Entry 6SKU (X-ray diffraction, 3.20 A resolution); this record covers chains A and B.

[Chain A]
Protein: Phosphocholine transferase AnkX
Source organism: Legionella pneumophila subsp. pneumophila (strain Philadelphia 1 / ATCC 33152 / DSM 7513)
Notes: EC 2.7.1.-
UniProt: Q5ZXN6 (ANKX_LEGPH); numbering as in UniProt (aligned over 1-800)
Sequence (803 residues; row label = number of the first residue in the row; numbers below 1 keep their minus sign (Gly-2 is residue -2)):
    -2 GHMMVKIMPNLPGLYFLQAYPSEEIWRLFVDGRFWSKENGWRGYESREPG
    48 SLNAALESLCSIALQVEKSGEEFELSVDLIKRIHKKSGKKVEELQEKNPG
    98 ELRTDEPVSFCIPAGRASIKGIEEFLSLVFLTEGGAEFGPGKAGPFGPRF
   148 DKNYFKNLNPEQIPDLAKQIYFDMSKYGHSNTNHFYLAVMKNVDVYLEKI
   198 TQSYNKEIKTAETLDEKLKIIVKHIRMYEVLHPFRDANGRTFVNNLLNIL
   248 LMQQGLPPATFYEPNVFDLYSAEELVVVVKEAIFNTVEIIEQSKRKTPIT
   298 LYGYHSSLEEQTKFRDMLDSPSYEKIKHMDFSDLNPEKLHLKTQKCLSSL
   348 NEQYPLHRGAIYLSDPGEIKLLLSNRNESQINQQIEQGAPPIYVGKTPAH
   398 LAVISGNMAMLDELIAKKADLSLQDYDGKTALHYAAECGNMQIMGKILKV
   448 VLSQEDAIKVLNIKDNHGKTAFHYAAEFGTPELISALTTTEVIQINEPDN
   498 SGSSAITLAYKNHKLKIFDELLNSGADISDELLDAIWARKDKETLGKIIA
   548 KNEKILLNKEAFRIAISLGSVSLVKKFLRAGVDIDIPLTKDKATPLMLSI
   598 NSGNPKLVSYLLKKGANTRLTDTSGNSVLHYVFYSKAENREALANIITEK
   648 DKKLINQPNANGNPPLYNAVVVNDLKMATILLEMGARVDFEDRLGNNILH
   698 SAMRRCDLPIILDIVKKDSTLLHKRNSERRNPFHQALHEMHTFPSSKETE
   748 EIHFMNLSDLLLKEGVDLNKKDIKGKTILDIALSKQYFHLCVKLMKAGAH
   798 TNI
Unresolved in the structure: -2 to 7, 86-93
Differences from the reference sequence: expression tag (-2 to 0); engineered mutation Ser48 (Cys in Q5ZXN6), Ser84 (Cys in Q5ZXN6), Cys108 (Gly in Q5ZXN6), Ser172 (Cys in Q5ZXN6)
Curated features (UniProtKB/Swiss-Prot):
  - mutagenesis: His229 (H229A: Abolishes phosphocholine transferase activity)
What the authors report for this chain:
  - mutagenesis - F143A, F143E, F143G, F143R, F143W, R560A, N598A, Y631A, R637A, F740A: decreased catalytic activity with Ras-related protein Rab-1B (chain B)

[Chain B]
Protein: Ras-related protein Rab-1B
Source organism: Homo sapiens
UniProt: Q9H0U4 (RAB1B_HUMAN); residues 2-173 here correspond to UniProt positions 3-174 (UniProt number = residue number + 1)
Sequence (175 residues; row label = number of the first residue in the row; numbers below 1 keep their minus sign (Gly-1 is residue -1)):
    -1 GPMPEYDYLFKLLLIGDSGVGKSCLLLRFADDTYTESYISTIGVDFKIRT
    49 IELDGKTIKLQIWDTAGQERFRTITSSYYRGAHGIIVVYDVTDQESYANV
    99 KQWLQEIDRYASENVNKLLVGNKSDLTTKKVVDNTTAKEFADSLGIPFLE
   149 TSAKNATNVEQAFMTMAAEIKKRMG
Unresolved in the structure: -1 to 1, 67-73, 173
Differences from the reference sequence: expression tag (-1 to 1)
Bound ions: Mg2+: Ser21, Asp62 (together with GDP)
Small-molecule neighbours: GDP (guanosine-5'-diphosphate): Asp15, Ser16, Gly17, Val18, Gly19, Lys20, Ser21, Cys22, Tyr32, Glu34, Ser35, Tyr36, Asn120, Lys121, Asp123, Leu124, Ser150, Ala151, Lys152
Curated features (UniProtKB/Swiss-Prot):
  - region: Thr63 to Gly82 (Switch 2 region)
  - motif: Asp29 to Phe44 (Switch 1), Ala64 to Gly79 (Switch 2)
  - binding site (GTP): Ser16, Gly17, Val18, Gly19, Lys20, Ser21, Cys22, Tyr32, Thr33, Glu34, Ser35, Ser38, Thr39, Gly65, Asn120, Lys121, Asp123, Ser150, Ala151, Lys152
  - binding site (Mg(2+)): Ser21, Thr39, Asp62
  - modified residue: Ser75 (Microbial infection: O-(2-cholinephosphoryl)serine), Tyr76 (Microbial infection: O-AMP-tyrosine)
What the authors report for this chain:
  - mutagenesis - Y77A: increased catalytic activity with Phosphocholine transferase AnkX (chain A)
  - conformationally variable residues (order/disorder transition, side-chain flip): Asp29 to Val42, Glu67 to Thr73, Tyr77
  - post-translational modification sites: Ser75
  - mutagenesis - T73A, Y76A, Y108A: decreased catalytic activity with Phosphocholine transferase AnkX (chain A)

[Chain A / chain B interface]
Pairs across the interface (57):
  Pro104(A) - Tyr108(B)  hydrophobic
  Pro142(A) - Tyr77(B)
  Phe143(A) - Leu11(B)  hydrophobic
  Phe143(A) - Tyr77(B)
  Phe143(A) - Ile83(B)  hydrophobic
  Phe143(A) - Glu104(B)
  Phe143(A) - Tyr108(B)  hydrophobic
  Gly144(A) - Tyr108(B)
  Pro145(A) - Tyr108(B)  hydrogen bond (backbone-side chain)
  Arg146(A) - Gln100(B)
  Arg146(A) - Trp101(B)
  Arg146(A) - Glu104(B)  salt bridge
  Trp534(A) - Ser35(B)
  Ala535(A) - Ile37(B)
  Arg560(A) - Glu34(B)
  Arg560(A) - Ser35(B)  hydrogen bond
  Thr586(A) - Glu34(B)  hydrogen bond
  Lys587(A) - Glu34(B)  hydrogen bond (backbone-side chain)
  Lys587(A) - Lys127(B)
  Asp588(A) - Glu34(B)  hydrogen bond (backbone-side chain)
  Asp588(A) - Lys152(B)  salt bridge
  Ala590(A) - Glu34(B)
  Asn598(A) - Tyr32(B)  hydrogen bond (side chain-backbone)
  Asn598(A) - Thr33(B)
  Asp619(A) - Lys152(B)  salt bridge
  Asn623(A) - Lys152(B)
  Phe630(A) - Arg26(B)  hydrogen bond (backbone-side chain)
  Tyr631(A) - Arg26(B)
  Tyr631(A) - Thr31(B)
  Tyr631(A) - Tyr32(B)  hydrogen bond (backbone-backbone)
  Tyr631(A) - Lys152(B)
  Ser632(A) - Asp30(B)
  Lys633(A) - Asp29(B)
  Lys633(A) - Asp30(B)
  Lys633(A) - Thr31(B)
  Ala634(A) - Asp30(B)
  Arg637(A) - Asp30(B)  salt bridge
  Asn658(A) - Asp123(B)
  Asn658(A) - Thr125(B)  hydrogen bond
  Tyr664(A) - Asn153(B)
  Tyr664(A) - Thr155(B)  hydrogen bond
  Val668(A) - Asn153(B)
  Val668(A) - Ala154(B)
  Val668(A) - Thr155(B)
  Val669(A) - Arg26(B)
  Val669(A) - Asn153(B)
  Val669(A) - Ala154(B)  hydrophobic
  Arg701(A) - Asn156(B)  hydrogen bond
  Arg701(A) - Gln159(B)  hydrogen bond
  Arg702(A) - Thr155(B)
  Arg702(A) - Asn156(B)  hydrogen bond
  Leu734(A) - Gln159(B)
  Glu736(A) - Lys136(B)  salt bridge
  Met737(A) - Glu167(B)
  Thr739(A) - Ala166(B)
  Pro741(A) - Asp52(B)
  Ser742(A) - Asp52(B)
Other interface residues (no listed pair), chain A (41 interface residues in all): Phe147, Leu184, Lys589, Ser621, Tyr628, Asn665, Asn670
Other interface residues (no listed pair), chain B (38 interface residues in all): Ile13, Ile40, Thr63, Ile105, Arg107, Leu124, Pro145, Glu158, Lys169
The authors on this interface:
  - residue pairs: Arg560(A)-Ser35(B) (hydrogen bond), Asn598(A)-Tyr32(B) (hydrogen bond), Tyr631(A)-Lys152(B) (hydrophobic contact), Arg637(A)-Asp30(B) (salt bridge)
  - interface residues, chain A: Phe143(A)
  - interface residues, chain B: Asp29(B), Asp30(B), Thr31(B), Lys152(B), Asn153(B), Asn156(B), Gln159(B), Glu167(B)

[Summary]
Chain A and chain B form an interface of 41 and 38 residues respectively, with 13 hydrogen bonds and 5 salt
bridges. Polar contacts include Arg146(A)-Glu104(B), Asp588(A)-Lys152(B) and Asp619(A)-Lys152(B). The authors
report hydrogen bonds between Arg560(A) and Ser35(B) and Asn598(A) and Tyr32(B); a hydrophobic contact between
Tyr631(A) and Lys152(B); a salt bridge between Arg637(A) and Asp30(B). From the paper: F143A, F143E and F143G
of chain A, among others, reduce catalytic activity with Ras-related protein Rab-1B (chain B); interface
residues Phe143(A) and Asp29(B) among others; 14 substitutions were tested in all.
Here chain A is Phosphocholine transferase AnkX (Legionella pneumophila subsp. pneumophila (strain
Philadelphia 1 / ATCC 33152 / DSM 7513)) and chain B is Ras-related protein Rab-1B (Homo sapiens). Entry 6SKU
(Legionella effector AnkX in complex with human Rab1b) was determined by X-ray diffraction.
